7P6Z - chains 3 and l of the 55 polymer chains in the assembly; structure by electron microscopy, 3.50 A resolution.

[Chain 3]
Molecule: 23S ribosomal RNA
From: Mycoplasma pneumoniae M129
Sequence (2907 nucleotides; numbered 1 to 2907; the number before each row is that of its first residue):
     1 UACAAUAAGU UACUAAGGGC UUAUGGUGGA UGCCUUGGCA CUAAUAGGCG AUGAAGGACG
    61 UGUUAACCUG CGAUAAGCUU CGGGUAGGUG GUAAGAACCU CAGAUCCGGA GAUUUCCGAA
   121 UGGAGCAAUC CGGUAGUUGG AAACAGCUAU CAUUAAUUGA UGAAUAAAUA GUCAAUUAAA
   181 GCAAUACGUG GUGAAGUGAA ACAUCUCAGU AGCCACAGGA AAAGAAAACG AAUGUGAUUC
   241 CGUGUGUAGU GGCGAGCGAA AGCGGAACAG GCCAAACUUA UCAUUAGAUA GGGGUUGUAG
   301 GGCUUGCAAU GUGGACUUGA AAACGAUAGA AGAAGCUGUU GGAAAGCAGC GCGCAAAAGG
   361 GUGAUAGCCC CGUAUUUGAA AUUGUUUUCA UACCUAGCGA GAUCCCUGAG UAGCUCGGAA
   421 AACGUUAUUU UGAGUGAAUC UGCCCAGACC AUUGGGUAAG CCUAAAUACU AAUUAGUGAC
   481 CGAUAGCGAA ACAGUACCGU GAGGGAAAGG UGAAAAGAAC CCAGAGAUGG GAGUGAAAUA
   541 GAUUCUGAAA CCAUAUGCCU ACAACGUGUC AGAGCACAUU AAUGUGUGAU GGCGUGCGUU
   601 UUGAAGUAUG AGCCGGCGAG UUAUGAUAGC AAGCGUUAGU UAACCAGGAG AUGGGGAGCU
   661 GUAGCGAAAG CGAGUUUUAA AAGAGCGUUU GUUUGUUAUU AUAGACCCGA AACGGGUUGA
   721 GCUAGUCAUG AGCAGGUUGA AGGUUGAGUA ACAUCAACUG GAGGACCGAA CCGACUCUCG
   781 UUGAAACGAU AGCGGAUGAC UUGUGAUUAG GGGUGAAAUU CCAAUCGAAA UCCGUGAUAG
   841 CUGGUUCUCG UCGAAAUAGC UUUAAGGCUA GCGUGAGAUC ACAAAUAAGU GGAGGUAAAG
   901 CUACUGAAUG UAUGAUGGCG CCACCUAGGC GUACUGAAUA CAAUUAAACU CUGAAUGCCA
   961 UUUAUUUUAU UCUCGCAGUC AGACAGUGGG GGAUAAGCUU CAUUGUCAAG AGGGGAAGAG
  1021 CCCAGAUCAU UAAAUAAGGU CCCCAAAAUA UACUAAGUGG AAAAGGAUGU GAAAGUGCUA
  1081 AAACAGCAAG GAUGUUGGCU UAGAAGCAGC CAUCGUUUAA AGAGUGCGUA ACAGCUCACU
  1141 UGUCGAGUGU UUUUGCGCCG AAGAUGUAAC GGGGCUAAGU AUAUUACCGA AUUUAUGGAU
  1201 AAGAUUUAUA UCUUGUGGUA GACGAGCGUU GUAUUGGAGU UGAAGUCAAA GCGUGAGCAU
  1261 UGGUGGAUCC AAUACAAGUG AGAAUGCCGG CAUGAGUAAC GCUUGGGAGU GAGAAUCUCC
  1321 CAAACCGAUU GACUAAGGUU UCCUGGACCA GGGUCGUCCU UCCAGGGUUA GUCUGGACCU
  1381 AAGCUGAGGC UGAAAAGCGU AGGCGAUGGA CAACAGGUUA AUAUUCCUGU ACUUACAGUU
  1441 AGACUGAUGG AGUGACAAAG AAGGUUUUCC ACCCCCAUAA UUGGAUUUGG GGAUAAAUCA
  1501 UAAGGUGGUA CAAUAGGCAA AUCCGUUGUG CAUAACAUUG AGUGAUGAUG UCGAGUGAAU
  1561 GAGUGAUCAA GUAGCGAAGG UGGUAUUAAU CAUGCUUUCA AGAAAAGCUU CUAGGGUUAA
  1621 UCUAGCUGUA ACCAGUACCG AGAACGAACA CACGUAGUCA AGGAGAGGAU CCUAAGGUUA
  1681 GCGAGUGAAC UAUAGCCAAG GAACUCUGCA AAUUAACCCC GUAAGUUAGC GAGAAGGGGU
  1741 GCUUAUGUAA AAGUAAGCCG CAGUGAAGAA CGAGGGGGGA CUGUUUAACU AAAACACAAC
  1801 UCUAUGCCAA ACCGUAAGGU GAUGUAUAUG GGGUGACACC UGCCCAGUGC UGGAAGGUUA
  1861 AAGAAGGAGG UUAGCGCAAG CGAAGCUUUU AACUGAAGCC CCAGUGAACG GCGGCCGUAA
  1921 CUAUAACGGU CCUAAGGUAG CGAAAUUCCU AGUCGGGUAA AUUCCGUCCC GCUUGAAUGG
  1981 UGUAACCAUC UCUUGACUGU CUCGGCUAUA GACUCGGUGA AAUCCAGGUA CGGGUGAAGA
  2041 CACCCGUUAG GCGCAACGGG ACGGAAAGAC CCCGUGAAGC UUUACUGUAG CUUAAUAUUG
  2101 AUCAGGACAU UAUCAUGUAG AGAAUAGGUA GGAGCAAUCG AUGCAAGUUC GCUAGGACUU
  2161 GUUGAUGCGA AAGGUGGAAU ACUACCCUUG GUUGUGUGCU GUUCUAAUUG GUAACUGUUA
  2221 UCCAGUUUCA AGACAGUGUU AGGUGGGCAG UUUGACUGGG GCGGUCGCCU CCUAAAAGGU
  2281 AACGGAGGCG UACAAAGGUA CCUUCAGUAC GGUUGGAAAU CGUAUGUAGA GUGUAAUGGU
  2341 GUAAGGGUGC UUGACUGUGA GACAUACAGG UCGAACAGGU GAGAAAUCAG GUCAUAGUGA
  2401 UCCGGUGGUC CAGUAUGGAA UGGCCAUCGC UCAACGGAUA AAAGCUACUC CGGGGAUAAC
  2461 AGGCUGAUAC UGCCCAAGAG UUCAUAUCGA CGGCAGUGUU UGGCACCUCG AUGUCGACUC
  2521 AUCUCAUCCU CGAGCUGAAG CAGGUUCGAA GGGUUCGGCU GUUCGCCGAU UAAAGAGAUA
  2581 CGUGAGUUGG GUUCAAACCG UCGUGAGACA GGUUGGUCCC UAUCUAUUGU GCCCGUAGGA
  2641 AGAUUGAAGA GUGUUGCUUC UAGUACGAGA GGACCGAAGC GAGGACACCU CUUAUGCUCC
  2701 AGUUGUAGCG CCAGCUGCAC CGCUGGGUAG UAACGUGUCU AUUAGAUAAA CGCUGAAAGC
  2761 AUCUAAGUGU GAAACUAUCU CAAAGAUUAA UCUUCCCAUU UCGCAAGAAA GUAAGAGCCG
  2821 UCAAAGACGA UGACGUUGAU AGGUUACAGG UGUAAGCAUA GUGAUAUGUU GAGCUGAGUA
  2881 AUACUAAUUG CUCGAGGACU UAUUGGA
Disordered / not traced: 1-7, 1560-1569, 2803-2806, 2901-2907
Metal / ion sites: Mg2+ site 1: G447, A2415; Mg2+ site 2 near U600 (its only coordinating residue here); Mg2+ site 3: U609, A2511; Mg2+ site 4 near U781 (its only coordinating residue here); Mg2+ site 5 near A898 (its only coordinating residue here); Mg2+ site 6: A1295, U2623; Mg2+ site 7: A1298, C2013; Mg2+ site 8: A1299, A2012; Mg2+ site 9 near G1642 (its only coordinating residue here); Mg2+ site 10 near A1656 (its only coordinating residue here); Mg2+ site 11 near U1670 (its only coordinating residue here); Mg2+ site 12 near G1835 (its only coordinating residue here); 6 more Mg2+ sites not listed

[Chain l]
Molecule: 50S ribosomal protein L16
From: Mycoplasma pneumoniae M129
Reference sequence: P41204 (RL16_MYCPN); numbering as in UniProt (aligned over 1-139)
Chain sequence (139 residues; row label = number of the first residue in the row):
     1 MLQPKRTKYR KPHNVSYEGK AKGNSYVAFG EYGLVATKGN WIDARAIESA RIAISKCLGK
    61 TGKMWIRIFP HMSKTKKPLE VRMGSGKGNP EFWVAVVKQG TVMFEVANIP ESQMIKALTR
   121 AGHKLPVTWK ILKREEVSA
Disordered / not traced: 137-139

[How chain 3 and chain l interact]
Residue-residue contacts - 86 pairs, chain 3 then chain l:
  A899(3) / Lys-22(l)  phosphate contact
  G900(3) / Lys-22(l)  salt bridge to the phosphate
  G906(3) / Arg-6(l)  hydrogen bond to the phosphate
  A907(3) / Pro-4(l)  sugar contact
  A907(3) / Lys-5(l)  phosphate contact
  A907(3) / Arg-6(l)  salt bridge to the phosphate
  A907(3) / His-71(l)  sugar contact
  A908(3) / Pro-4(l)  phosphate contact
  A908(3) / Lys-5(l)  hydrogen bond to the phosphate
  A908(3) / Phe-69(l)  sugar contact
  A908(3) / His-71(l)  sugar contact
  U909(3) / Ile-66(l)  sugar contact
  G910(3) / Trp-65(l)  hydrogen bond to the sugar
  G936(3) / Lys-5(l)  salt bridge to the phosphate
  A942(3) / Phe-29(l)  base contact
  A943(3) / Tyr-26(l)  hydrogen bond to the phosphate
  A943(3) / Arg-67(l)  hydrogen bond to the sugar
  U944(3) / Gly-23(l)  phosphate contact
  U944(3) / Asn-24(l)  hydrogen bond to the phosphate
  U944(3) / Ser-25(l)  phosphate contact
  U945(3) / Lys-22(l)  salt bridge to the phosphate
  U945(3) / Gly-23(l)  phosphate contact
  U945(3) / His-71(l)  sugar contact
  A946(3) / Lys-22(l)  salt bridge to the phosphate
  A947(3) / Lys-11(l)  hydrogen bond to the base
  A947(3) / Pro-12(l)  base contact
  A947(3) / His-13(l)  hydrogen bond to the base
  A948(3) / Tyr-9(l)  base contact
  A948(3) / Lys-11(l)  base contact
  A948(3) / Pro-12(l)  base contact
  C949(3) / Lys-8(l)  phosphate contact
  G990(3) / His-13(l)  sugar contact
  G990(3) / Asn-14(l)  phosphate contact
  G991(3) / His-13(l)  phosphate contact
  G991(3) / Met-83(l)  base contact
  G991(3) / Lys-87(l)  salt bridge to the phosphate
  G992(3) / Met-83(l)  sugar contact
  G992(3) / Lys-87(l)  phosphate contact
  G992(3) / Gly-88(l)  hydrogen bond to the phosphate
  A993(3) / Thr-75(l)  sugar contact
  A993(3) / Lys-77(l)  hydrogen bond to the phosphate
  U994(3) / Asn-14(l)  phosphate contact
  U994(3) / Tyr-17(l)  base contact
  U994(3) / Glu-18(l)  base contact
  U994(3) / Trp-41(l)  phosphate contact
  U994(3) / Lys-74(l)  salt bridge to the phosphate
  A996(3) / Met-83(l)  hydrogen bond to the base
  G2258(3) / Gly-84(l)  base contact
  G2259(3) / Arg-82(l)  salt bridge to the phosphate
  U2273(3) / His-13(l)  sugar contact
  C2283(3) / Gly-84(l)  sugar contact
  C2283(3) / Ser-85(l)  hydrogen bond to the sugar
  C2283(3) / Gly-86(l)  hydrogen bond to the phosphate
  G2284(3) / Gly-84(l)  phosphate contact
  G2284(3) / Ser-85(l)  hydrogen bond to the phosphate
  G2284(3) / Gly-86(l)  hydrogen bond to the phosphate
  G2284(3) / Lys-87(l)  phosphate contact
  G2285(3) / Lys-11(l)  phosphate contact
  G2285(3) / Gly-86(l)  phosphate contact
  G2285(3) / Lys-87(l)  hydrogen bond to the phosphate
  A2286(3) / Lys-11(l)  phosphate contact
  C2475(3) / Arg-120(l)  sugar contact
  C2475(3) / His-123(l)  sugar contact
  C2475(3) / Lys-124(l)  hydrogen bond to the base
  A2476(3) / Arg-120(l)  sugar contact
  A2477(3) / Arg-120(l)  salt bridge to the phosphate
  A2490(3) / Lys-124(l)  base contact
  C2491(3) / Glu-48(l)  hydrogen bond to the sugar
  C2491(3) / Ser-49(l)  hydrogen bond to the base
  C2491(3) / Lys-124(l)  hydrogen bond to the base
  G2492(3) / Arg-45(l)  salt bridge to the phosphate
  G2492(3) / Ala-46(l)  sugar contact
  G2492(3) / Ser-49(l)  sugar contact
  G2492(3) / His-123(l)  hydrogen bond to the base
  G2492(3) / Lys-124(l)  hydrogen bond to the sugar
  G2493(3) / Asp-43(l)  phosphate contact
  G2493(3) / Lys-124(l)  sugar contact
  G2493(3) / Leu-125(l)  sugar contact
  G2493(3) / Pro-126(l)  phosphate contact
  C2494(3) / Pro-126(l)  phosphate contact
  U2501(3) / Glu-80(l)  phosphate contact
  G2502(3) / Glu-80(l)  hydrogen bond to the sugar
  G2503(3) / Val-81(l)  sugar contact
  G2503(3) / Met-83(l)  sugar contact
  C2504(3) / Arg-82(l)  salt bridge to the phosphate
  C2504(3) / Met-83(l)  sugar contact
Interface residues without a listed pair, chain 3 (47 interface residues in all): C998, A1064, G1065, G1066, A2467, U2468
Interface residues without a listed pair, chain l (56 interface residues in all): Gln-3, Thr-7, Val-15, Ala-28, Lys-56, Met-72, Lys-76, Leu-79, Lys-98, Thr-128, Trp-129

[Summary]
47 residues of chain 3 and 56 residues of chain l are in contact; the contacts include 23 hydrogen bonds and
11 salt bridges. Polar contacts include A947(3)/Lys-11(l), A947(3)/His-13(l) and A996(3)/Met-83(l). G447(3)
and A2415(3) form the Mg2+ site 1.
Chain 3 is 23S ribosomal RNA and chain l is 50S ribosomal protein L16, both from Mycoplasma pneumoniae M129;
the structure, Mycoplasma pneumoniae 70S ribosome in untreated cells, was determined by electron microscopy
together with 7OOC, 7OOD, 7PAH, 7PAI, 7PAJ, 7PAK and 23 further entries from the same study.
